PDB entry 9GMK | electron microscopy, 3.50 A resolution | chains C and M of the 11 polymer chains in the assembly

[Chain C]
Molecule: Histone H2A type 2-A
Source organism: Homo sapiens
UniProt: Q6FI13 (H2A2A_HUMAN); residues 1-129 here correspond to UniProt positions 2-130 (UniProt number = residue number + 1)
Sequence (129 residues; row label = number of the first residue in the row):
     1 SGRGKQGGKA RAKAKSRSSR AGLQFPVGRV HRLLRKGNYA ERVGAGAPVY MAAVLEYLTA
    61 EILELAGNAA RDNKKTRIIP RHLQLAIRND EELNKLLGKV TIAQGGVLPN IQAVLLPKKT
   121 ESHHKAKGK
Disordered / not traced: 1-14, 119-129

[Chain M]
Molecule: 148-nt DNA strand
Sequence (148 nucleotides; numbered 26 to 173; the number before each row is that of its first residue):
    26 AAAAAAAAAA TTGTATATAT CTGACACGTG CCTGGAGACT AGGGAGTAAT CCCCTTGGCG
    86 GTTAAAACGC GGGGGACAGC GCGTACGTGC GTTTAAGCGG TGCTAGAGCT GTCTACGACC
   146 AATTGAGCGG CCTCGGCACC GGGATTCT

[How chain C and chain M interact]
Contacting residue pairs (11):
  Arg42(C) with DG142(M), phosphate contact; DA143(M), phosphate contact
  Val43(C) with DG142(M), sugar contact; DA143(M), hydrogen bond to the phosphate
  Ala45(C) with DG142(M), phosphate contact
  Lys75(C) with DC162(M), phosphate contact; DA163(M), salt bridge to the phosphate
  Thr76(C) with DG161(M), phosphate contact; DC162(M), phosphate contact
  Arg77(C) with DG161(M), hydrogen bond to the phosphate; DC162(M), hydrogen bond to the phosphate
Other interface residues (no listed pair), chain C (8 interface residues in all): Glu41, Gly44

[Summary]
Chain C and chain M form an interface of 8 and 5 residues respectively; the contacts include 3 hydrogen bonds
and 1 salt bridge. Polar pairs include Val43(C)-DA143(M), Arg77(C)-DG161(M) and Arg77(C)-DC162(M).
Here chain C is Histone H2A type 2-A (Homo sapiens) and chain M is a 148-nt DNA strand. Entry 9GMK
(SIRT7:H3K18DTU nucleosome complex) was determined by electron microscopy together with 9GMR from the same
study.
